PDB entry 7UB0 | electron microscopy, 3.31 A resolution | chains A and B of the 3 polymer chains in the assembly

Chain A (and B):
Name: Spike glycoprotein
From: Severe acute respiratory syndrome coronavirus 2
Notes: chain B of this document is another copy of the same molecule, construct and numbering; everything in this record applies to it too
Reference sequence: P0DTC2 (SPIKE_SARS2); aligned to UniProt positions 1-1205 over residues 4-1208 (the alignment contains insertions or deletions, so no single offset holds)
Chain sequence (1285 residues; each row starts with the number of its first residue):
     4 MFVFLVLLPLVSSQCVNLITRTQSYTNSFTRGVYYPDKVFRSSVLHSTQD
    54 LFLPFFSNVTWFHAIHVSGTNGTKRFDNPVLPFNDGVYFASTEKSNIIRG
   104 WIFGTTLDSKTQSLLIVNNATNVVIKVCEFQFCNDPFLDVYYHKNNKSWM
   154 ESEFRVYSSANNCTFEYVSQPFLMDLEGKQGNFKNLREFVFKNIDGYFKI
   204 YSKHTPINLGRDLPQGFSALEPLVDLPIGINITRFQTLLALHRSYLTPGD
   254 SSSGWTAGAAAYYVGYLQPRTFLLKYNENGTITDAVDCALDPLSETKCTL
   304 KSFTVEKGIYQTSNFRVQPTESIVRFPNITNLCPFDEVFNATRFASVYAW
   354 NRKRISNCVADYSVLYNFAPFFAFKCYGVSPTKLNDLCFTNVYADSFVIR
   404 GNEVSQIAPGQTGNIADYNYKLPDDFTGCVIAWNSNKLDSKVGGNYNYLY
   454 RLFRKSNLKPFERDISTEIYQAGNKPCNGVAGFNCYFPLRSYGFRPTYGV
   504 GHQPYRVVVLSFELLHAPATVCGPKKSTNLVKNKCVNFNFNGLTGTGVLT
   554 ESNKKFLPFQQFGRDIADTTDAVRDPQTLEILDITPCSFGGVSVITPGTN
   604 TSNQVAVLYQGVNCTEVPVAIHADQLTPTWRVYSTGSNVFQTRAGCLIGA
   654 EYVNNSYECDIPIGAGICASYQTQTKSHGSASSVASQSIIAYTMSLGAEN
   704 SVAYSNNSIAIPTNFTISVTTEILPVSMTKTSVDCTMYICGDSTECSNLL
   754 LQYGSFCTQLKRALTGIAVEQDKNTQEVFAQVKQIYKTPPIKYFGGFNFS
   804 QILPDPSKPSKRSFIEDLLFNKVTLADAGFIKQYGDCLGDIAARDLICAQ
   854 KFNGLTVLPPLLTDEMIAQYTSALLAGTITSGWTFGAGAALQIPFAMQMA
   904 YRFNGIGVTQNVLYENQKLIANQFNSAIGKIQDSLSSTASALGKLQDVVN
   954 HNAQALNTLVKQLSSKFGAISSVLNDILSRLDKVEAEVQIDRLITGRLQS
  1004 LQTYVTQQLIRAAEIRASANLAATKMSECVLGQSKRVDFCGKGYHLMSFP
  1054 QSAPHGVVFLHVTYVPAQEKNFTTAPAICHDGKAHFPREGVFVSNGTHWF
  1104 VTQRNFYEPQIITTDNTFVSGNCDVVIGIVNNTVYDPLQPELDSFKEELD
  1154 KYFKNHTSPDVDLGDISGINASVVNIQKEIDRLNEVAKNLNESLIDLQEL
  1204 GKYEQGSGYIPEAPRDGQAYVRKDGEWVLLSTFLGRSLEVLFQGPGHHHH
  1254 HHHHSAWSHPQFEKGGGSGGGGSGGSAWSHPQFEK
Unresolved in the structure: 4-23, 70-80, 146-162, 178-186, 246-261, 623-640, 678-688, 1148-1288 (chain B: 4-18, 69-80, 142-164, 178-186, 211-214, 244-262, 622-638, 675-690, 1147-1288)
Differences from the reference sequence: conflict I22 (Thr19 in P0DTC2), S27 (Ala in P0DTC2), D142 (Gly in P0DTC2), 25 further conflict positions vs the reference (P0DTC2) not listed; engineered mutation G682 (Arg in P0DTC2), S683 (Arg in P0DTC2), S685 (Arg in P0DTC2); expression tag (1209-1288)
Disulfide bonds: C131-C166, C291-C301, C336-C361, C379-C432, C391-C525, C480-C488, C538-C590, C617-C649, C662-C671, C738-C760, C743-C749, C840-C851, C1032-C1043, C1082-C1126
Glycans and other covalent adducts: N-acetylglucosamine (NAG) linked to N61, N122, N165, N234, N282, N331, N343, N616, N709, N717, N801, N1074, N1098, N1134
Swiss-Prot annotation at these positions:
  - glycosylation (N-linked (GlcNAc...) asparagine): N20 (complex), N125 (hybrid), N334 (complex), N606 (hybrid)
Reported in the primary citation:
  - contacts within the chain: F342-F371 (hydrophobic contact), R498-Y501 (cation-pi contact)
  - conformationally variable residues (helix shift, loop rearrangement): F371 to A376, S494 to P507, R995
  - self-association interface (contacts with another copy of this molecule); pairs are residue here / residue on that copy: A372-H505 (backbone contact), P373-H505 (pi stacking), F375-V503, G404-F375, T500-K440 (backbone contact)

Chain A / chain B interface:
Pairs across the interface (186; chain A residue first):
  Q314(A) with S735(B); K764(B)
  N317(A) with D737(B), hydrogen bond
  R319(A) with D745(B), salt bridge
  S383(A) with R983(B); L984(B); D985(B), hydrogen bond; E988(B), hydrogen bond
  K386(A) with L981(B), hydrogen bond (side chain-backbone); S982(B); R983(B); L984(B)
  L390(A) with S982(B); R983(B)
  Y396(A) with Y200(B); P230(B)
  R403(A) with Y369(B); N370(B), hydrogen bond
  G404(A) with F375(B)
  N405(A) with Y369(B); F374(B), hydrogen bond (side chain-backbone)
  Q414(A) with T385(B)
  T415(A) with T385(B)
  D428(A) with D198(B)
  P463(A) with D198(B); G199(B)
  F464(A) with G232(B)
  E465(A) with G232(B); N234(B)
  R466(A) with Q115(B); T167(B); G232(B), hydrogen bond (backbone-backbone)
  S469(A) with K113(B)
  E471(A) with K113(B)
  T500(A) with K440(B)
  Y501(A) with K440(B)
  V503(A) with F375(B)
  G504(A) with F374(B); F375(B)
  H505(A) with Y369(B), hydrogen bond (side chain-backbone); N370(B), hydrogen bond (side chain-backbone); P373(B)
  Y508(A) with F375(B)
  E516(A) with Y200(B)
  L517(A) with R983(B)
  H519(A) with K41(B); V42(B)
  A520(A) with K41(B)
  G545(A) with S982(B)
  T547(A) with N978(B)
  N556(A) with D843(B)
  K558(A) with F43(B); N282(B)
  F559(A) with F43(B), hydrophobic
  L560(A) with E224(B)
  F562(A) with Y38(B), hydrophobic; K41(B); P225(B), hydrophobic
  Q563(A) with K41(B); V42(B), hydrogen bond (side chain-backbone); F43(B)
  Q564(A) with K41(B)
  F565(A) with V42(B); F43(B), hydrogen bond (backbone-backbone)
  G566(A) with F43(B)
  R567(A) with V42(B); F43(B), hydrogen bond (backbone-backbone); R44(B)
  I569(A) with L849(B), hydrophobic; K964(B)
  A570(A) with V963(B); L966(B); S967(B)
  D571(A) with S967(B); S975(B), hydrogen bond; V976(B)
  D586(A) with D843(B)
  P589(A) with Y837(B), hydrogen bond (backbone-side chain); F855(B), hydrophobic
  C590(A) with Y837(B)
  S591(A) with Y837(B), hydrogen bond (backbone-side chain)
  F592(A) with M740(B), hydrophobic; K854(B)
  G614(A) with I834(B)
  E619(A) with Y837(B)
  Q644(A) with I834(B)
  T645(A) with I834(B)
  R646(A) with A831(B); F833(B); I834(B)
  A647(A) with P862(B), hydrophobic
  P665(A) with L864(B), hydrophobic
  G667(A) with P863(B); L864(B)
  A668(A) with P863(B); L864(B); T866(B)
  G669(A) with L864(B), hydrogen bond (backbone-backbone); M869(B)
  T696(A) with M869(B)
  M697(A) with M869(B), hydrophobic
  L699(A) with I788(B), hydrophobic; M869(B); Q872(B); Y873(B)
  G700(A) with K786(B)
  A701(A) with Q787(B); I788(B), hydrogen bond (backbone-backbone)
  E702(A) with I788(B); K790(B), salt bridge
  N703(A) with Q787(B), hydrogen bond; I788(B), hydrogen bond (backbone-backbone); Y789(B); K790(B), hydrogen bond (backbone-backbone)
  S704(A) with K790(B)
  V705(A) with Y789(B), hydrophobic; T883(B); Q895(B)
  A706(A) with Q895(B), hydrogen bond (backbone-side chain)
  Y707(A) with P792(B), hydrophobic; Y796(B); F797(B), hydrophobic; T883(B); I896(B); P897(B), hydrophobic; F898(B)
  S708(A) with P897(B)
  N709(A) with P897(B)
  S711(A) with Q895(B), hydrogen bond; I896(B); P897(B)
  I712(A) with Q895(B); I896(B), hydrophobic
  A713(A) with L894(B); Q895(B), hydrogen bond (backbone-backbone)
  P715(A) with L894(B)
  Q957(A) with R765(B)
  T961(A) with S758(B); Q762(B)
  Q965(A) with Y756(B); G757(B); S758(B), hydrogen bond (side chain-backbone); F759(B)
  S968(A) with Q755(B); G757(B)
  K969(A) with Q755(B), hydrogen bond (backbone-backbone)
  F970(A) with Q755(B), hydrogen bond (backbone-backbone); Y756(B); F759(B), hydrophobic
  G971(A) with Q755(B)
  K986(A) with G413(B)
  R995(A) with D994(B), salt bridge
  Q1002(A) with Q1005(B), hydrogen bond
  S1003(A) with F759(B)
  T1006(A) with Q762(B)
  T1009(A) with T1009(B)
  I1013(A) with L1012(B), hydrophobic
  E1017(A) with R1019(B)
  R1039(A) with E1031(B), salt bridge; R1039(B)
  V1040(A) with S1030(B); E1031(B); G1035(B)
  D1041(A) with G889(B); S1030(B); L1034(B)
  G1046(A) with A890(B)
  Y1047(A) with A890(B)
  E1072(A) with A892(B); L894(B)
  N1074(A) with Q895(B), hydrogen bond
  T1077(A) with M900(B), hydrogen bond
  P1079(A) with Y917(B)
  F1089(A) with Q913(B); Y917(B), hydrophobic
  P1090(A) with Q913(B)
  V1094(A) with M900(B), hydrophobic; Y904(B)
  R1107(A) with Y904(B), hydrogen bond; Q913(B)
  S1123(A) with N914(B), hydrogen bond; E918(B), hydrogen bond
  V1128(A) with Y917(B); E918(B)
  V1129(A) with Y917(B)
  L1141(A) with L1141(B), hydrophobic
Interface residues without a listed pair, chain A (133 interface residues in all): R355, G381, V382, T385, P426, K462, I468, G502, L518, G548, K557, D568, Q613, I670, N710, A972, V987, G999, Q1010, K1045, V1068, A1078, F1121, I1130, L1145
Interface residues without a listed pair, chain B (117 interface residues in all): D40, V47, A372, P412, D427, Q784, L841, R847, A852, N856, L861, W886, G891, A893, N907, Q920, T1027, E1144

Overview:
133 residues of chain A and 117 residues of chain B are in contact; the contacts include 32 hydrogen bonds and
4 salt bridges. Polar pairs include R319(A)-D745(B), E702(A)-K790(B) and R995(A)-D994(B). From the paper:
conformational variability at F371(A), S494(A) and R995(A); a self-association interface involving A372(A),
P373(A) and F375(A) among others.
Both chains are Spike glycoprotein (Severe acute respiratory syndrome coronavirus 2). Entry 7UB0 (SARS-CoV-2
Omicron-BA.2 3-RBD down Spike Protein Trimer without the P986-P987 stabilizing mutations
(S-GSAS-Omicron-BA.2)) was determined by electron microscopy together with 7UB5 and 7UB6 from the same study.
